7LSK - chains A and B of the 3 polymer chains in the assembly; structure by X-ray diffraction, 2.70 A resolution.

== Chain A ==
Protein: Reverse transcriptase p66
Organism: Human immunodeficiency virus type 1
Notes: EC 2.7.7.49, 2.7.7.7, 3.1.26.13
Reference sequence: P03366 (POL_HV1B1); residues 1-555 here correspond to UniProt positions 600-1154 (UniProt number = residue number + 599)
Chain sequence (555 residues; row label = number of the first residue in the row):
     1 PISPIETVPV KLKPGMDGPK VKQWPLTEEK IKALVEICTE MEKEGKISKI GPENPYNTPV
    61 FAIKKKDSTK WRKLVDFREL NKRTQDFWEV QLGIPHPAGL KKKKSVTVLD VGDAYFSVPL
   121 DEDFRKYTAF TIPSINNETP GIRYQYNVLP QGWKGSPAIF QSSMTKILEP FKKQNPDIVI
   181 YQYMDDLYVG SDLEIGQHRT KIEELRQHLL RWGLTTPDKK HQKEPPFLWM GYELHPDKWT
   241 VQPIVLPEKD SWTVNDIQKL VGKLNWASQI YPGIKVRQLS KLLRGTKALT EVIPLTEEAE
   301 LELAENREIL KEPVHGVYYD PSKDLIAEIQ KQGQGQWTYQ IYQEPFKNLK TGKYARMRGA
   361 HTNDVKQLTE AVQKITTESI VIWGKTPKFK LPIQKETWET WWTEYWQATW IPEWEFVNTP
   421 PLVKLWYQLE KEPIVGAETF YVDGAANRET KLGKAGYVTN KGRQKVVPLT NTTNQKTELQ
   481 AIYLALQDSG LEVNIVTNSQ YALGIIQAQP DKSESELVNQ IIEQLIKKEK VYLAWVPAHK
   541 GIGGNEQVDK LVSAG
Unresolved in the structure: 555
Construct notes: engineered mutation Ser280 (Cys879 in P03366), Asn498 (Asp1097 in P03366)
Swiss-Prot annotation at these positions:
  - region: Phe227 to His235 (RT 'primer grip')
  - motif: Trp398 to Trp414 (Tryptophan repeat motif)
  - binding site (Mg(2+)): Asp110, Asp185, Asp186, Asp443, Glu478, Asp549
  - site: Trp401 (Essential for RT p66/p51 heterodimerization), Trp414 (Essential for RT p66/p51 heterodimerization), Phe440, Tyr441 (Cleavage)
Ion coordination: Ca2+: Asp110, Val111, Asp185 (together with XRF)
Ligand contacts: XRF (1-{2-deoxy-5-O-[(S)-hydroxy{[(S)-hydroxy(phosphonooxy)phosphoryl]oxy}phosphoryl]-beta-L-erythro-pentofuranosyl}-5-methylpyrimidine-2,4(1H,3H)-dione): Lys65, Arg72, Asp110, Val111, Gly112, Asp113, Ala114, Tyr115, Gln151, Met184, Asp185, Lys220
What the authors report for this chain:
  - conformationally variable residues: Tyr115
  - binding site for XRF: Tyr115
  - catalytic residues: Asp185 (citing earlier work)

== Chain B ==
Protein: Reverse transcriptase p51
Organism: Human immunodeficiency virus type 1
Reference sequence: P03366 (POL_HV1B1); residues 1-428 here correspond to UniProt positions 600-1027 (UniProt number = residue number + 599)
Chain sequence (429 residues; each row starts with the number of its first residue; numbering starts at 0):
     0 GPISPIETVP VKLKPGMDGP KVKQWPLTEE KIKALVEICT EMEKEGKISK IGPENPYNTP
    60 VFAIKKKDST KWRKLVDFRE LNKRTQDFWE VQLGIPHPAG LKKKKSVTVL DVGDAYFSVP
   120 LDEDFRKYTA FTIPSINNET PGIRYQYNVL PQGWKGSPAI FQSSMTKILE PFKKQNPDIV
   180 IYQYMDDLYV GSDLEIGQHR TKIEELRQHL LRWGLTTPDK KHQKEPPFLW MGYELHPDKW
   240 TVQPIVLPEK DSWTVNDIQK LVGKLNWASQ IYPGIKVRQL SKLLRGTKAL TEVIPLTEEA
   300 ELELAENREI LKEPVHGVYY DPSKDLIAEI QKQGQGQWTY QIYQEPFKNL KTGKYARMRG
   360 AHTNDVKQLT EAVQKITTES IVIWGKTPKF KLPIQKETWE TWWTEYWQAT WIPEWEFVNT
   420 PPLVKLWYQ
Unresolved in the structure: 0-3, 218-230
Construct notes: expression tag (0); engineered mutation Ser280 (Cys879 in P03366)
Swiss-Prot annotation at these positions:
  - region: Phe227 to His235 (RT 'primer grip')
  - motif: Trp398 to Trp414 (Tryptophan repeat motif)
  - binding site (Mg(2+)): Asp110, Asp185, Asp186
  - site (Essential for RT p66/p51 heterodimerization): Trp401, Trp414

== How chain A and chain B interact ==
Contacting residue pairs (118):
  Val8(A) - Glu53(B)
  Pro9(A) - Glu53(B)
  Gln85(A) - Glu53(B)  hydrogen bond (side chain-backbone)
  Asp86(A) - Lys20(B)  salt bridge
  Asp86(A) - Pro55(B)
  Phe87(A) - Pro52(B)
  Phe87(A) - Glu53(B)
  Phe87(A) - Pro55(B)
  Trp88(A) - Lys20(B)
  Trp88(A) - Val21(B)
  Trp88(A) - Lys22(B)
  Trp88(A) - Pro52(B)  hydrogen bond (backbone-backbone)
  Trp88(A) - Asn54(B)
  Trp88(A) - Pro55(B)
  Trp88(A) - Asn57(B)
  Trp88(A) - Arg143(B)
  Val90(A) - Pro140(B)
  Val90(A) - Gly141(B)  hydrogen bond (backbone-backbone)
  Val90(A) - Arg143(B)
  Leu92(A) - Pro133(B)  hydrophobic
  Leu92(A) - Asn137(B)
  Gly93(A) - Asn137(B)  hydrogen bond (backbone-side chain)
  Ile94(A) - Asn137(B)
  Pro95(A) - Asn136(B)
  Pro95(A) - Asn137(B)
  His96(A) - Asn136(B)  hydrogen bond (backbone-side chain)
  Gly99(A) - Asn136(B)
  Leu100(A) - Asn136(B)
  Ala158(A) - Pro52(B)
  Ser162(A) - Pro52(B)
  Glu169(A) - Lys49(B)  salt bridge
  Lys172(A) - Thr139(B)  hydrogen bond
  Val179(A) - Glu138(B)
  Ile180(A) - Glu138(B)
  Tyr181(A) - Asn136(B)  hydrogen bond
  Tyr181(A) - Glu138(B)
  Gln182(A) - Glu138(B)  hydrogen bond (backbone-backbone)
  Gln182(A) - Pro140(B)
  Arg358(A) - Glu396(B)  salt bridge
  Gln373(A) - Glu396(B)
  Gln373(A) - Thr397(B)  hydrogen bond
  Thr376(A) - Trp401(B)
  Ile380(A) - Leu26(B)
  Ile380(A) - Thr27(B)
  Val381(A) - Pro25(B)  hydrophobic
  Val381(A) - Ile135(B)
  Val381(A) - Asn136(B)  hydrogen bond (backbone-backbone)
  Ile382(A) - Ile135(B)
  Ile382(A) - Asn136(B)
  Trp383(A) - Ile135(B)
  Gly384(A) - Thr27(B)
  Gly384(A) - Glu28(B)  hydrogen bond (backbone-backbone)
  Trp402(A) - Lys331(B)  hydrogen bond (backbone-side chain)
  Trp402(A) - His361(B)
  Trp402(A) - Thr362(B)
  Trp402(A) - Asp364(B)
  Tyr405(A) - Lys331(B)  hydrogen bond (backbone-side chain)
  Trp406(A) - Lys331(B)
  Trp406(A) - Asn418(B)  hydrogen bond
  Trp406(A) - Thr419(B)
  Trp406(A) - Pro420(B)  hydrophobic
  Trp406(A) - Pro421(B)
  Gln407(A) - Lys331(B)  hydrogen bond (backbone-side chain)
  Gln407(A) - Pro392(B)
  Gln407(A) - Ile393(B)
  Gln407(A) - Gln394(B)
  Gln407(A) - Val417(B)  hydrogen bond (side chain-backbone)
  Gln407(A) - Asn418(B)  hydrogen bond
  Ala408(A) - Lys331(B)
  Ala408(A) - Trp337(B)  hydrophobic
  Ala408(A) - Asp364(B)
  Ala408(A) - Pro392(B)  hydrogen bond (backbone-backbone)
  Ala408(A) - Ile393(B)
  Thr409(A) - Asp364(B)
  Trp410(A) - Thr362(B)
  Trp410(A) - Asn363(B)
  Trp410(A) - Val365(B)  hydrophobic
  Trp410(A) - Trp401(B)  hydrophobic
  Trp410(A) - Tyr405(B)
  Pro412(A) - Trp401(B)  hydrophobic
  Pro433(A) - Asn255(B)
  Pro433(A) - Leu289(B)  hydrophobic
  Pro433(A) - Thr290(B)
  Ile434(A) - Thr290(B)
  Val435(A) - Thr290(B)
  Thr439(A) - Ala288(B)
  Thr439(A) - Leu289(B)  hydrogen bond (side chain-backbone)
  Tyr441(A) - Val254(B)
  Tyr441(A) - Gln258(B)  hydrogen bond
  Tyr441(A) - Thr286(B)
  Tyr441(A) - Lys287(B)  hydrogen bond (side chain-backbone)
  Val458(A) - Thr286(B)
  Thr459(A) - Thr286(B)
  Asn460(A) - Thr286(B)
  Asn460(A) - Lys287(B)
  Asn460(A) - Ala288(B)
  Asn494(A) - Leu289(B)
  Val496(A) - Gln258(B)
  Val496(A) - Leu289(B)  hydrophobic
  Gln500(A) - Leu422(B)
  Gly504(A) - Pro420(B)
  Tyr532(A) - Asn255(B)  hydrogen bond
  Tyr532(A) - Lys259(B)  hydrogen bond
  Tyr532(A) - Leu289(B)  hydrophobic
  Val536(A) - Gln258(B)
  Pro537(A) - Gly262(B)
  Pro537(A) - Asn265(B)
  Lys540(A) - Asn265(B)
  Lys540(A) - Ser280(B)  hydrogen bond (backbone-side chain)
  Gly541(A) - Ser280(B)
  Ile542(A) - Val261(B)  hydrophobic
  Ile542(A) - Leu283(B)  hydrophobic
  Gly543(A) - Leu283(B)  hydrogen bond (backbone-backbone)
  Gly543(A) - Gly285(B)
  Gly544(A) - Gly285(B)
  Gly544(A) - Thr286(B)
  Gln547(A) - Arg284(B)  hydrogen bond (side chain-backbone)
  Gln547(A) - Thr286(B)
Interface residues without a listed pair, chain A (71 interface residues in all): Gln91, Ile159, Thr165, Thr377, Thr386, Thr403, Lys431, Glu432, Gly436, Gln507, Ala534, Trp535
Interface residues without a listed pair, chain B (63 interface residues in all): Gly51, Thr131, Trp266, Gly333, Thr400

== In short ==
71 residues of chain A face 63 of chain B across their interface; the contacts include 26 hydrogen bonds and 3
salt bridges. Among the polar pairs are Asp86(A)-Lys20(B), Glu169(A)-Lys49(B) and Arg358(A)-Glu396(B). Bound
to chain A: compound XRF. The paper reports the catalytic residue Asp185(A); a binding site for XRF at
Tyr115(A).
Chain A is Reverse transcriptase p66 and chain B is Reverse transcriptase p51, both from Human
immunodeficiency virus type 1; the structure, Structure of HIV-1 Reverse Transcriptase in complex with DNA,
L-dTTP, and CA(2+) ion, was determined by X-ray diffraction, deposited together with 7LRI, 7LRM, 7LRX and
7LRY.
